7D06 - chains D and J of the 12 polymer chains in the assembly; structure by electron microscopy, 3.10 A resolution.

# Chain D
Protein: Intermembrane phospholipid transport system permease protein MlaE
From: Acinetobacter baumannii
UniProtKB: V5V9F4 (V5V9F4_ACIBA); numbering as in UniProt (aligned over 1-258)
Chain sequence (258 residues; row label = number of the first residue in the row):
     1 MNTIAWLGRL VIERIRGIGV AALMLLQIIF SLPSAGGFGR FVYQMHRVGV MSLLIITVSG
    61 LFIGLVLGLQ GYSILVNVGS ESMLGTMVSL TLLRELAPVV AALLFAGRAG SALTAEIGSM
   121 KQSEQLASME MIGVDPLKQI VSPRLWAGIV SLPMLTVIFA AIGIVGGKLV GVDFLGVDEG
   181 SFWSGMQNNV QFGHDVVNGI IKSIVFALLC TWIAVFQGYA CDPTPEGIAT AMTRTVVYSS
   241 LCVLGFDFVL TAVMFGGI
Unresolved in the structure: 257-258

# Chain J
Protein: MCE family protein
From: Acinetobacter baumannii
UniProtKB: V5V921 (V5V921_ACIBA); residue numbers follow UniProt; this construct covers 1-226
Chain sequence (226 residues; numbered 1 to 226; the number before each row is that of its first residue):
     1 MKSRTSELAV GIFVIIFGIA LFFLAMKVSG LVGTNLSDGY TMKAQFDNVN GLKPRAKVTM
    61 SGVTIGRVDS ITLDPVTRLA TVTFDLDGKL TSFNAEQLKE VQKNALDELR YSSDYTQATP
   121 AQQKTMEQQL ISNMNSITSI DEDAYIMVAT NGLLGEKYLK IVPGGGLNYL KRGDTISNTQ
   181 GTMDLEDLIS KFITGGGAGK VAAGSSSAEE KAPASTDSSA QPSFVE
Unresolved in the structure: 1-2, 194-226

# Chain D / chain J interface
Pairs across the interface - 27 pairs, chain D then chain J:
  Val-42(D) with Val-10(J)
  Met-45(D) with Phe-13(J), hydrophobic
  His-46(D) with Ala-9(J); Val-10(J)
  Val-50(D) with Ala-9(J); Phe-13(J), hydrophobic
  Met-154(D) with Phe-13(J); Phe-17(J)
  Val-157(D) with Phe-17(J), hydrophobic; Ala-20(J); Leu-21(J)
  Ala-161(D) with Ala-20(J), hydrophobic; Phe-23(J)
  Trp-183(D) with Phe-23(J), hydrophobic; Lys-27(J)
  Met-186(D) with Val-28(J), hydrophobic
  Gln-187(D) with Lys-27(J), hydrogen bond (side chain-backbone); Val-28(J); Ser-29(J); Gly-30(J)
  Val-190(D) with Val-28(J); Ser-29(J); Gly-30(J), hydrogen bond (backbone-backbone)
  Phe-192(D) with Ala-25(J), hydrophobic; Ser-29(J)
  Val-196(D) with Leu-24(J), hydrophobic; Ser-29(J)
Also at the interface, not in a pair above, chain D (25 interface residues in all): Tyr-43, Gly-49, Leu-53, Ser-89, Leu-93, Ser-151, Pro-153, Leu-155, Ile-158, Ile-164, Val-165, Gln-191
Also at the interface, not in a pair above, chain J (18 interface residues in all): Ser-6, Glu-7, Val-14, Ile-16, Leu-31

# Overview
Chain D and chain J form an interface of 25 and 18 residues respectively, with 2 hydrogen bonds. Among the
polar pairs are Gln-187(D)/Lys-27(J) and Val-190(D)/Gly-30(J).
Here chain D is Intermembrane phospholipid transport system permease protein MlaE and chain J is MCE family
protein, both from Acinetobacter baumannii. Entry 7D06 (Cryo EM structure of the nucleotide free Acinetobacter
MlaFEDB complex) was determined by electron microscopy together with 7D08, 7D09 and 7D0A from the same study.
